PDB entry 5OT2 | X-ray diffraction, 3.20 A resolution | chains B and C of the 15 polymer chains in the assembly

Chain B:
Protein: DNA-directed RNA polymerase II subunit RPB2
From: Saccharomyces cerevisiae (strain ATCC 204508 / S288c)
Notes: EC 2.7.7.6
UniProt: P08518 (RPB2_YEAST); numbering as in UniProt (aligned over 1-1224)
Sequence (1224 residues; numbered 1 to 1224; the number before each row is that of its first residue):
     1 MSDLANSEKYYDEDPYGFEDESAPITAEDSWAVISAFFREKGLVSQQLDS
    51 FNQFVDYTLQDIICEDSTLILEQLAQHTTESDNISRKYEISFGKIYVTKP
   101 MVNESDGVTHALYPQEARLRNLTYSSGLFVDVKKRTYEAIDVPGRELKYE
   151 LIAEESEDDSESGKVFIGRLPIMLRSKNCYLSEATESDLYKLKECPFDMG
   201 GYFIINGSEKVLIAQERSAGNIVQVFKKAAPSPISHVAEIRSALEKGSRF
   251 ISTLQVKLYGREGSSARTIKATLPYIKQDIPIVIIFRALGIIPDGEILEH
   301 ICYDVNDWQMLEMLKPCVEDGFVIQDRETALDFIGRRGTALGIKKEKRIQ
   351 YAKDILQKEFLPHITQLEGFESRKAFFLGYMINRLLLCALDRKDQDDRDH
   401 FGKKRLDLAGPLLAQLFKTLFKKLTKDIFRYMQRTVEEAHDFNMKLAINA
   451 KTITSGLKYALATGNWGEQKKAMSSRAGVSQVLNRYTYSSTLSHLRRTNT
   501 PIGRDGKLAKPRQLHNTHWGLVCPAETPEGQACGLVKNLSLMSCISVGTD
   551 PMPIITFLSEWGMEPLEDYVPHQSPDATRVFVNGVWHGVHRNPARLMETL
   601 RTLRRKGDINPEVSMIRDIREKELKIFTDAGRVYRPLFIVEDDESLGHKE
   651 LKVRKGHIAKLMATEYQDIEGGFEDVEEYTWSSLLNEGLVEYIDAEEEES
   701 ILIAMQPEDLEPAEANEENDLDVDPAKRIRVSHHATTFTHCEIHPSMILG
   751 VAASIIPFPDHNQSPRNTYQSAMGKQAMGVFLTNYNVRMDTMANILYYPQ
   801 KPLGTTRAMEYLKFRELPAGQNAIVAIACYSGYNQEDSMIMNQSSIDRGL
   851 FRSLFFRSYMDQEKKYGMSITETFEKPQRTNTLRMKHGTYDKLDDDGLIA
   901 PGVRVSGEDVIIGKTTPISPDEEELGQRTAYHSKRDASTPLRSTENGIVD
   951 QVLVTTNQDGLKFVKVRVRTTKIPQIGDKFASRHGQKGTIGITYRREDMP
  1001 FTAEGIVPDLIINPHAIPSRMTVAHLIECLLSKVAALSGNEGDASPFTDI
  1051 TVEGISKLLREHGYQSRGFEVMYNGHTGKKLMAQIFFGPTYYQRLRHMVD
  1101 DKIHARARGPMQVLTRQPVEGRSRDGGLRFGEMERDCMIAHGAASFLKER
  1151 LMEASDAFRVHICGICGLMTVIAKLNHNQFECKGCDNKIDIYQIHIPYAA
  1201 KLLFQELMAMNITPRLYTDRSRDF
Not modelled in the structure: 1-19, 71-89, 135-163, 249-250, 337-344, 437-445, 470-471, 669-677, 716-721, 881-883, 919-932
Metal / ion sites: Zn2+: Cys-1163, Cys-1166, Cys-1182, Cys-1185

Chain C:
Protein: DNA-directed RNA polymerase II subunit RPB3
From: Saccharomyces cerevisiae (strain ATCC 204508 / S288c)
UniProt: P16370 (RPB3_YEAST); numbering as in UniProt (aligned over 1-318)
Sequence (318 residues; numbered 1 to 318; the number before each row is that of its first residue):
     1 MSEEGPQVKIREASKDNVDFILSNVDLAMANSLRRVMIAEIPTLAIDSVE
    51 VETNTTVLADEFIAHRLGLIPLQSMDIEQLEYSRDCFCEDHCDKCSVVLT
   101 LQAFGESESTTNVYSKDLVIVSNLMGRNIGHPIIQDKEGNGVLICKLRKG
   151 QELKLTCVAKKGIAKEHAKWGPAAAIEFEYDPWNKLKHTDYWYEQDSAKE
   201 WPQSKNCEYEDPPNEGDPFDYKAQADTFYMNVESVGSIPVDQVVVRGIDT
   251 LQKKVASILLALTQMDQDKVNFASGDNNTASNMLGSNEDVMMTGAEQDPY
   301 SNASQMGNTGSGGYDNAW
Not modelled in the structure: 1-2, 268-318
Metal / ion sites: Zn2+: Cys-86, Cys-88, Cys-92, Cys-95
Curated features (UniProtKB/Swiss-Prot):
  - binding site (Zn(2+)): Cys-86, Cys-88, Cys-92, Cys-95
  - modified residue: Ser-2 (N-acetylserine)

Interface between chain B and chain C:
Pairs across the interface (80):
  Asn-786(B) / Val-57(C)  hydrogen bond (side chain-backbone)
  Tyr-797(B) / Glu-61(C)
  Tyr-797(B) / Phe-62(C)  hydrophobic
  Tyr-798(B) / Phe-62(C)  hydrophobic
  Tyr-798(B) / His-65(C)
  Tyr-798(B) / Arg-66(C)  hydrogen bond
  Ser-844(B) / Ala-168(C)
  Asp-847(B) / His-65(C)  hydrogen bond (backbone-side chain)
  Asp-847(B) / His-167(C)
  Asp-847(B) / Ala-168(C)  hydrogen bond (side chain-backbone)
  Arg-848(B) / His-65(C)
  Arg-848(B) / Leu-69(C)
  Arg-848(B) / Ala-168(C)
  Gly-849(B) / His-65(C)
  Arg-852(B) / His-65(C)
  Arg-852(B) / His-167(C)
  Arg-969(B) / Ala-59(C)
  Arg-969(B) / Asp-60(C)  salt bridge
  Arg-969(B) / Glu-61(C)  salt bridge
  Thr-970(B) / Glu-61(C)
  Thr-971(B) / Glu-61(C)  hydrogen bond
  Arg-995(B) / Lys-165(C)
  Arg-996(B) / Ile-38(C)
  Arg-996(B) / Ala-173(C)
  Arg-996(B) / Ala-174(C)  hydrogen bond (side chain-backbone)
  Glu-997(B) / Arg-34(C)
  Glu-997(B) / Arg-35(C)
  Glu-997(B) / Ala-39(C)
  Asp-998(B) / Arg-35(C)  salt bridge
  Phe-1001(B) / Arg-34(C)
  Phe-1001(B) / Phe-178(C)  hydrophobic
  Ala-1003(B) / Glu-177(C)
  Ala-1003(B) / Phe-178(C)  hydrogen bond (backbone-backbone)
  Ala-1003(B) / Glu-179(C)
  Gly-1005(B) / Ala-175(C)
  Gly-1005(B) / Ile-176(C)
  Gly-1005(B) / Glu-177(C)
  Arg-1060(B) / Pro-202(C)
  Gly-1063(B) / Pro-202(C)
  Tyr-1064(B) / Pro-202(C)
  Gln-1065(B) / Glu-200(C)
  Gln-1065(B) / Trp-201(C)
  Gln-1065(B) / Pro-202(C)
  Arg-1067(B) / Trp-192(C)
  Arg-1067(B) / Glu-194(C)  salt bridge
  Phe-1069(B) / Trp-192(C)  hydrophobic
  Phe-1069(B) / Trp-201(C)  hydrophobic
  Glu-1070(B) / Trp-201(C)
  Val-1071(B) / Tyr-191(C)  hydrophobic
  Tyr-1073(B) / Phe-178(C)
  Tyr-1073(B) / Glu-179(C)
  Tyr-1073(B) / Tyr-180(C)  hydrophobic
  Gly-1075(B) / Asn-31(C)  hydrogen bond (backbone-side chain)
  Gly-1075(B) / Arg-34(C)  hydrogen bond (backbone-side chain)
  Gly-1075(B) / Arg-35(C)  hydrogen bond (backbone-side chain)
  His-1076(B) / Asn-31(C)  hydrogen bond (backbone-side chain)
  Thr-1077(B) / Leu-27(C)
  Thr-1077(B) / Asn-31(C)  hydrogen bond (backbone-side chain)
  Gly-1078(B) / Leu-27(C)
  Gly-1078(B) / Asn-31(C)
  Gly-1078(B) / Phe-178(C)
  Gly-1078(B) / Tyr-180(C)
  Lys-1079(B) / Leu-27(C)
  Lys-1079(B) / Tyr-180(C)
  Lys-1079(B) / His-188(C)
  Lys-1080(B) / Tyr-180(C)  hydrogen bond (backbone-side chain)
  Lys-1080(B) / Asp-181(C)  salt bridge
  Lys-1080(B) / Asn-184(C)
  Lys-1080(B) / His-188(C)
  Leu-1081(B) / His-188(C)
  Leu-1081(B) / Thr-189(C)  hydrogen bond (backbone-side chain)
  Met-1082(B) / Lys-187(C)
  Met-1082(B) / His-188(C)
  Met-1082(B) / Thr-189(C)  hydrogen bond (backbone-side chain)
  Met-1082(B) / Asp-190(C)  hydrogen bond (backbone-backbone)
  Gln-1084(B) / Thr-189(C)  hydrogen bond
  Gln-1084(B) / Asp-190(C)  hydrogen bond (side chain-backbone)
  Gln-1084(B) / Tyr-191(C)
  Gln-1084(B) / Trp-192(C)
  Gln-1084(B) / Trp-201(C)
Other interface residues (no listed pair), chain B (41 interface residues in all): Tyr-785, Leu-854, Glu-1004, Ser-1066, Ala-1083
Other interface residues (no listed pair), chain C (38 interface residues in all): Lys-199

Summary:
The interface between chain B and chain C involves 41 residues on one side and 38 on the other, with 18
hydrogen bonds and 5 salt bridges. Among the polar pairs are Arg-969(B)/Asp-60(C), Arg-969(B)/Glu-61(C) and
Asp-998(B)/Arg-35(C).
Here chain B is DNA-directed RNA polymerase II subunit RPB2 and chain C is DNA-directed RNA polymerase II
subunit RPB3, both from Saccharomyces cerevisiae (strain ATCC 204508 / S288c). Entry 5OT2 (RNA polymerase II
elongation complex in the presence of 3d-Napht-A) was determined by X-ray diffraction.
